Entry 2VXA (X-ray diffraction, 2.60 A resolution); this record covers chains D and F of the 12 polymer chains in the assembly.

[Chain D (and F)]
Name: Dodecin
Source organism: Halorhodospira halophila
Notes: chain F of this document is another copy of the same molecule, construct and numbering; everything in this record applies to it too
Reference sequence: A1WUH0 (A1WUH0_HALHL); residue numbers follow UniProt; this construct covers 1-70
Amino-acid sequence (72 residues; each row starts with the number of its first residue):
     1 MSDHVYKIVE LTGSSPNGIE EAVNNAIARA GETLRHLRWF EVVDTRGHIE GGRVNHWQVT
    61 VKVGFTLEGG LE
Unresolved in the structure: 1-2, 70-72
Small-molecule neighbours:
  - riboflavin (RBF), molecule 1: Tyr6, Arg38, Trp39
  - riboflavin (RBF), molecule 2: Thr12, Arg46, Gln58, Thr60
  - riboflavin (RBF), molecule 3: Arg46, Gly47, His48, Gln58
From the paper describing this entry:
  - binding site for riboflavin: Arg46

[Interface between chain D and chain F]
Residue-residue contacts (17; chain D residue first):
  Asp3(D) with Ser14(F); Asn25(F)
  His4(D) with Gly13(F); Ser14(F), hydrogen bond (backbone-backbone); His56(F)
  Val5(D) with Thr12(F); Asn25(F); Arg29(F)
  Tyr6(D) with Leu11(F); Thr12(F), hydrogen bond (backbone-backbone)
  Lys7(D) with Glu10(F)
  Ile8(D) with Glu10(F), hydrogen bond (backbone-backbone); Thr12(F)
  Trp39(D) with Thr12(F)
  Lys62(D) with Glu10(F), salt bridge
  Leu67(D) with Arg29(F)
  Glu68(D) with Arg29(F), hydrogen bond (backbone-side chain)
Also at the interface, not in a pair above, chain D (11 interface residues in all): Gly69
Also at the interface, not in a pair above, chain F (13 interface residues in all): Val9, Ser15, Pro16, Ala26, Thr60

[In short]
11 residues of chain D and 13 residues of chain F are in contact, with 4 hydrogen bonds and 1 salt bridge.
Among the polar pairs are Lys62(D)-Glu10(F), Glu68(D)-Arg29(F) and His4(D)-Ser14(F). Ligands of chain D: 3
copies of riboflavin. From the paper: a binding site for riboflavin at Arg46(D).
Both chains are Dodecin (Halorhodospira halophila). Entry 2VXA (H. halophila dodecin in complex with
riboflavin) was determined by X-ray diffraction together with 2VX9 from the same study.
